PDB entry 6V9V | electron microscopy, 2.60 A resolution | chains A and C of the 4 polymer chains in the assembly

# Chain A (and C)
Protein: Transient receptor potential cation channel subfamily A member 1
Source organism: Homo sapiens
Notes: chain C of this document is another copy of the same molecule, construct and numbering; everything in this record applies to it too
UniProtKB: O75762 (TRPA1_HUMAN); residue numbers follow UniProt; this construct covers 1-1119
Chain sequence (1119 residues; numbered 1 to 1119; the number before each row is that of its first residue):
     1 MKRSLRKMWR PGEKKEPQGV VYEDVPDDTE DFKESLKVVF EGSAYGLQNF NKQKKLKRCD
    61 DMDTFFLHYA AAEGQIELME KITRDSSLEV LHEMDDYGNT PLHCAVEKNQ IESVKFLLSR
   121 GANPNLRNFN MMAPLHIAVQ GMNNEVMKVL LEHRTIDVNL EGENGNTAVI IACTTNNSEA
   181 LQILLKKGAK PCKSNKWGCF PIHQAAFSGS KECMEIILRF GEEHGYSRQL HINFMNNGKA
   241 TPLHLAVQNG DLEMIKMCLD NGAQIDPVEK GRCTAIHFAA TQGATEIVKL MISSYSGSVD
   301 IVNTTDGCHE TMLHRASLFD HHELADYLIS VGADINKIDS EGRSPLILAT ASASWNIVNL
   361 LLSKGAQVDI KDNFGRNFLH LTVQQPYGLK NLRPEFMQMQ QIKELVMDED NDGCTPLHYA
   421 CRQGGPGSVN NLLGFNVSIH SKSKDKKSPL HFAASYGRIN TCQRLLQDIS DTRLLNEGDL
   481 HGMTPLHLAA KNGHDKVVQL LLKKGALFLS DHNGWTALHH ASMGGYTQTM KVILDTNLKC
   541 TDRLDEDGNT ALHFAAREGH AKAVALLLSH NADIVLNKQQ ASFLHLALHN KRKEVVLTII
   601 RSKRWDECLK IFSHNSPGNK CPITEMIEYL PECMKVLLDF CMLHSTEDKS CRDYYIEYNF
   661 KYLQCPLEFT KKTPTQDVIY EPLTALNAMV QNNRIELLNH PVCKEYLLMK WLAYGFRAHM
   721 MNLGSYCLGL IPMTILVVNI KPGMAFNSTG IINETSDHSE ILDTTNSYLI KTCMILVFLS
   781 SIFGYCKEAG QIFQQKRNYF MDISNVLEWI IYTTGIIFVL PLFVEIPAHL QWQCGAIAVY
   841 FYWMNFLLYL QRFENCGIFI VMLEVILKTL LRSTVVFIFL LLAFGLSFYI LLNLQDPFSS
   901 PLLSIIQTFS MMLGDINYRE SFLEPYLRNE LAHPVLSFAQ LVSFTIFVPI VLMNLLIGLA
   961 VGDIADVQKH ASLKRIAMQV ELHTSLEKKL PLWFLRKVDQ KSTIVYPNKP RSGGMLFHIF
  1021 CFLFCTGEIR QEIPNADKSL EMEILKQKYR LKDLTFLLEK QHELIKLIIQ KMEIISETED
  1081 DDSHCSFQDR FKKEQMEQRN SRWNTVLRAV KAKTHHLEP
Not modelled in the structure: 1-446, 754-761, 1011-1038, 1080-1119
Differences from the reference sequence: engineered mutation Asp966 (Glu in O75762)
Glycans and other covalent adducts: compound QT4 linked to Cys621
Ion coordination: Ca2+: Glu788, Gln791, Asn805, Glu808
Small-molecule neighbours: QT4 (N-[[2,2-bis(fluoranyl)-10,12-dimethyl-1,3-diaza-2$l4-boratricyclo[7.3.0.03,7]dodeca-4,6,9,11-tetraen-4-yl]methyl]ethanamide): Phe612, His614, Pro622, Ile623, Thr624, Gln664, Cys665, Pro666, Phe669, Tyr680, Thr684
Swiss-Prot annotation at these positions:
  - binding site ((E)-cinnamaldehyde): Cys414, Cys421, Cys621, Cys641, Cys665, Lys710
  - binding site (Ca(2+)): Glu788, Gln791, Asn805, Glu808
  - binding site (a 1,2-diacyl-sn-glycero-3-phospho-(1D-myo-inositol)): Lys1046 to Lys1052
  - site: Lys620 (Required for C-621 reactivity), Cys621 (Essential for electrophile activation. Sensor for electrophilic agents), Pro622 (Key residue for activation by the scorpion wasabi receptor toxin), Met634 (Important residue for activation by the scorpion wasabi receptor toxin), Thr646 (Important residue for activation by the scorpion wasabi receptor toxin), Cys665 (Important for electrophile activation), Asp915 (Crucial for calcium permeation)
  - modified residue: Pro394 (4-hydroxyproline), Cys633 (Cysteine sulfenic acid (-SOH)), Cys856 (Cysteine sulfenic acid (-SOH))
  - glycosylation (N-linked (GlcNAc...) asparagine): Asn747, Asn753
  - natural variant: Asn855 (N855S: In FEPS1)
  - mutagenesis: Cys173 (C173S: Decrease in activation by hyperoxia and diallyl disulfide), Cys192 (C192S: Decrease in activation by hyperoxia and diallyl disulfide), Pro394 (P394A: Loss of answer to hypoxia and hydroxylase inhibitor DMOG, but not to AITC and hyperoxia), Lys620 (K620A: Important decrease in electrophile-evoked response), Cys621 (C621A/S: Do not exhibit detectable current upon electrophile stimulation. No change in answer to hyperoxia and diallyl disulfide. Do not exhibit detectable currents upon stimulation with agonist JT010), Pro622 (P622A: Loss of activation by the scorpion wasabi receptor toxin), Cys633 (C633S: Decrease in activation by hyperoxia and diallyl disulfide. Important decrease in activation by hyperoxia and diallyl disulfide; when associated with S-856), Met634 (M634L: Loss of activation by the scorpion wasabi receptor toxin), Cys641 (C641A/S: Decrease in electrophile-evoked and hyperoxia response; C641S: Does not affect activation by electrophiles), Thr646 (T646P: Loss of activation by the scorpion wasabi receptor toxin), Cys665 (C665A/L/S: Decrease in electrophile-evoked and hyperoxia response. Does not affect covalent agonist BITC electrophile-evoked), Glu788 (E788S: Lacks calcium-mediated potentiation but retains calcium-mediated desensitization. Lacks calcium-mediated potentiation and lacks calcium-mediated desensitization ...), 6 further mutagenesis entries in UniProt
Reported in the primary citation:
  - binding site for QT4: Cys621
  - conformationally variable residues (order/disorder transition, side-chain flip): Cys665, Lys671
  - mutagenesis - C641S/C665S: unchanged binding to QT4
  - Ca2+ coordination: Glu788, Gln791, Asn805, Glu808
  - mutagenesis - C621S, C621S/C641S, C621S/C665S, C641S/C665S, K671A: abolished signaling in response to IA
  - mutagenesis - C641S: unchanged signaling
  - mutagenesis - C665S: decreased signaling in response to IA
  - mutagenesis - C665S: unchanged signaling in response to BIA
  - mutagenesis - C641S/C665S: unchanged binding to BIA
  - mutagenesis - K671A (EC50 = 344): decreased signaling in response to AITC
  - mutagenesis - E788S: abolished signaling in response to calcium
  - mutagenesis - E788S: abolished signaling in response to carbachol

# Interface between chain A and chain C
Residue-residue contacts - 16 pairs, chain A then chain C:
  Arg458(A) with Glu1077(C), salt bridge
  Ile459(A) with Glu1077(C)
  Asn460(A) with Ser1076(C), hydrogen bond (side chain-backbone); Glu1077(C); Thr1078(C); Glu1079(C)
  Thr461(A) with Glu1077(C), hydrogen bond
  Arg464(A) with Ser1076(C), hydrogen bond (side chain-backbone)
  Ser1076(A) with Asn460(C), hydrogen bond (backbone-side chain); Arg464(C), hydrogen bond (backbone-side chain)
  Glu1077(A) with Arg458(C), salt bridge; Ile459(C); Asn460(C); Thr461(C), hydrogen bond
  Thr1078(A) with Asn460(C)
  Glu1079(A) with Asn460(C)
Interface residues without a listed pair, chain A (10 interface residues in all): Gln1061
Interface residues without a listed pair, chain C (10 interface residues in all): Gln1061

# Summary
Chain A and chain C each contribute 10 residues to their interface; the contacts include 6 hydrogen bonds and
2 salt bridges. Among the polar pairs are Arg458(A)-Glu1077(C), Asn460(A)-Ser1076(C) and Thr461(A)-Glu1077(C).
From the paper: a binding site for QT4 at Cys621(A); C621S, C621S/C641S and C621S/C665S of chain A, among
others, abolish signaling in response to IA; 8 substitutions were tested in all.
Both chains are Transient receptor potential cation channel subfamily A member 1 (Homo sapiens). Entry 6V9V
(Structure of TRPA1 modified by Bodipy-iodoacetamide with bound calcium, LMNG) was determined by electron
microscopy, deposited together with 6V9W, 6V9X and 6V9Y.
